Entry 3Q8S (X-ray diffraction, 2.09 A resolution); this record covers chains B and T of the 3 polymer chains in the assembly.

[Chain B]
Molecule: DNA polymerase iota
Source organism: Homo sapiens
Notes: EC 2.7.7.7
Reference sequence: Q9UNA4 (POLI_HUMAN); numbering as in UniProt (aligned over 1-420)
Sequence (420 residues; numbered 1 to 420; the number before each row is that of its first residue):
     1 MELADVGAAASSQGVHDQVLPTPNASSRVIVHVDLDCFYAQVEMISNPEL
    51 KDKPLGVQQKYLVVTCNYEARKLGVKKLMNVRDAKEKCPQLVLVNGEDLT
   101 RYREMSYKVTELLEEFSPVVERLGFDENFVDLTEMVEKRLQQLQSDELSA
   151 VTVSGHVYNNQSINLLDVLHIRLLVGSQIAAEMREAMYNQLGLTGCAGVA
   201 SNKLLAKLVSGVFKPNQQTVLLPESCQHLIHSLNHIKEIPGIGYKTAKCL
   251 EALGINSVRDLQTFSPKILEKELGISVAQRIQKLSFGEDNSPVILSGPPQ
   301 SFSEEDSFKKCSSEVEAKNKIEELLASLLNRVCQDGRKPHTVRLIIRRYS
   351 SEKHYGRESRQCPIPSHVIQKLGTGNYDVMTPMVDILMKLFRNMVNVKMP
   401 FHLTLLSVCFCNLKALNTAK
Unresolved in the structure: 1-26, 351-355, 373-375, 415-420
Metal / ion sites: Mg2+ site 1: Asp34, Leu35, Asp126 (together with dTTP); Mg2+ site 2: Lys237, Ile239, Ile242 (shared with 1 residue of chain P)
Small-molecule neighbours: dTTP (TTP): Asp34, Leu35, Asp36, Cys37, Phe38, Tyr39, Gln59, Val64, Thr65, Tyr68, Arg71, Lys77, Leu78, Asp126, Glu127, Lys214

[Chain T]
Molecule: 11-nt DNA strand
Sequence (11 nucleotides; row label = number of the first residue in the row):
   837 TCAGGGGTCCT
Unresolved in the structure: 837-839
Modified residues: 8OG (8-oxo-2'-deoxy-guanosine-5'-monophosphate) at position 840

[Interface between chain B and chain T]
Residue-residue contacts - 26 pairs, chain B then chain T:
  Gln59(B) - 8OG_840(T)  base contact
  Gln59(B) - DG841(T)  sugar contact
  Lys60(B) - 8OG_840(T)  phosphate contact
  Lys60(B) - DG841(T)  phosphate contact
  Tyr61(B) - 8OG_840(T)  hydrogen bond to the phosphate
  Leu62(B) - 8OG_840(T)  sugar contact
  Val64(B) - 8OG_840(T)  base contact
  Glu97(B) - DG841(T)  sugar contact
  Leu99(B) - DG841(T)  phosphate contact
  Leu99(B) - DG842(T)  phosphate contact
  Arg103(B) - DG842(T)  salt bridge to the phosphate
  Arg103(B) - DG843(T)  salt bridge to the phosphate
  Pro299(B) - DT844(T)  phosphate contact
  Gln300(B) - DT844(T)  hydrogen bond to the phosphate
  Gln300(B) - DC845(T)  hydrogen bond to the phosphate
  Ser301(B) - DT844(T)  hydrogen bond to the phosphate
  Phe302(B) - DG843(T)  phosphate contact
  Ser303(B) - DG842(T)  sugar contact
  Ser303(B) - DG843(T)  hydrogen bond to the phosphate
  Glu304(B) - DG842(T)  phosphate contact
  Glu305(B) - DG841(T)  sugar contact
  Glu305(B) - DG842(T)  hydrogen bond to the phosphate
  Ser307(B) - 8OG_840(T)  phosphate contact
  Ser307(B) - DG841(T)  hydrogen bond to the phosphate
  Arg331(B) - DG843(T)  salt bridge to the phosphate
  Arg347(B) - 8OG_840(T)  salt bridge to the phosphate
Also at the interface, not in a pair above, chain B (24 interface residues in all): Tyr39, Leu78, Gly124, Phe125, Ser276, Asp306
Also at the interface, not in a pair above, chain T (7 interface residues in all): DT847

[Overview]
The interface between chain B and chain T involves 24 residues on one side and 7 on the other, with 7 hydrogen
bonds and 4 salt bridges. Among the polar pairs are Tyr61(B)-8OG_840(T), Gln300(B)-DT844(T) and
Gln300(B)-DC845(T). Chain B binds dTTP.
Here chain B is DNA polymerase iota (Homo sapiens) and chain T is an 11-nt DNA strand. Entry 3Q8S (Human DNA
polymerase iota incorporating dTTP opposite 8-oxo-guanine) was determined by X-ray diffraction.
